PDB entry 3ZLJ | X-ray diffraction, 3.10 A resolution | chains A and B of the 4 polymer chains in the assembly

# Chain A (and B)
Molecule: DNA mismatch repair protein muts
Organism: Escherichia coli K-12
Notes: chain B of this document is another copy of the same molecule, construct and numbering; everything in this record applies to it too
Reference sequence: P23909 (MUTS_ECOLI); numbering as in UniProt (aligned over 1-800)
Amino-acid sequence (800 residues; numbered 1 to 800; the number before each row is that of its first residue):
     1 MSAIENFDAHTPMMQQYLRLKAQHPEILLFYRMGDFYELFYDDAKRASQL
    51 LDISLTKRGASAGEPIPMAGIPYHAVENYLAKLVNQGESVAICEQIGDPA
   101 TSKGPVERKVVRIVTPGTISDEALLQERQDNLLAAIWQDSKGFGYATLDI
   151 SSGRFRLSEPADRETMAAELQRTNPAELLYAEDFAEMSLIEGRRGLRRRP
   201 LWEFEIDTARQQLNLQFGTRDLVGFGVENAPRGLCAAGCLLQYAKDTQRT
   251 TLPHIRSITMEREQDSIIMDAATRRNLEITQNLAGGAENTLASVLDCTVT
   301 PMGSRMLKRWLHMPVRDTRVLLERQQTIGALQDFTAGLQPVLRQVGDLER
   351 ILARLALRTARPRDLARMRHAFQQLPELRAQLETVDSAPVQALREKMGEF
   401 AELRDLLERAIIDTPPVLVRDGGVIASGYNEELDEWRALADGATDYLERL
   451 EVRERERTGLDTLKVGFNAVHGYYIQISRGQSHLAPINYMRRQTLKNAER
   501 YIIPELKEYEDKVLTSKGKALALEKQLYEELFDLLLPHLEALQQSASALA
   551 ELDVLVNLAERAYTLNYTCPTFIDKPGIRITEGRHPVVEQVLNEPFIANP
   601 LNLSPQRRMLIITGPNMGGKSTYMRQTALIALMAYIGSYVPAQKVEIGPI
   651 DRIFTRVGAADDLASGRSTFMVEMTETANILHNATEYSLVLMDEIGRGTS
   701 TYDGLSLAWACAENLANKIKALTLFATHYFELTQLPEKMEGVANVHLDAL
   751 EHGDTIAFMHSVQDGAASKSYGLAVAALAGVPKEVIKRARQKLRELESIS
Unresolved in the structure: 1, 658-669, 749-757 (chain B: 1-25, 55-74, 95-106)
Curated features (UniProtKB/Swiss-Prot):
  - binding site (ATP): Gly614 to Ser621
Reported in the primary citation:
  - conformationally variable residues (order/disorder transition): Ala749 to Ala757

# How chain A and chain B interact
Residue-residue contacts (118; chain A residue first):
  Val470(A) - Lys496(B)
  His471(A) - Arg479(B)
  His471(A) - Thr494(B)
  His471(A) - Leu495(B)
  Arg479(A) - Arg491(B)
  Arg479(A) - Arg492(B)
  Arg491(A) - Arg491(B)
  Arg492(A) - Thr494(B)
  Gln493(A) - Thr494(B)
  Thr494(A) - Arg491(B)
  Thr494(A) - Arg492(B)
  Thr494(A) - Gln493(B)
  Thr494(A) - Thr494(B)  hydrogen bond (backbone-side chain)
  Leu495(A) - Arg492(B)
  Lys496(A) - His471(B)
  Lys496(A) - Arg492(B)  hydrogen bond (backbone-backbone)
  Asn616(A) - Ser668(B)
  Asn616(A) - Phe670(B)
  Asn616(A) - Gly698(B)
  Met617(A) - Gly666(B)
  Met617(A) - Ser668(B)
  Met617(A) - Met671(B)  hydrophobic
  Met671(A) - Val775(B)  hydrophobic
  Met671(A) - Ala779(B)  hydrophobic
  Met674(A) - Ala776(B)  hydrophobic
  Met674(A) - Ala779(B)  hydrophobic
  Met674(A) - Val781(B)
  Thr675(A) - Ala779(B)
  Ala678(A) - Gly780(B)
  Ala678(A) - Val781(B)
  His682(A) - Gly780(B)  hydrogen bond (side chain-backbone)
  His682(A) - Pro782(B)
  Arg697(A) - Glu694(B)  salt bridge
  Arg697(A) - Arg697(B)
  Gly698(A) - Arg697(B)  hydrogen bond (backbone-side chain)
  Thr699(A) - Gly614(B)
  Thr699(A) - Pro615(B)
  Thr699(A) - His728(B)
  Thr699(A) - Lys769(B)
  Thr699(A) - Ser770(B)
  Thr699(A) - Tyr771(B)
  Thr699(A) - Gly772(B)
  Ser700(A) - His728(B)  hydrogen bond (side chain-backbone)
  Ser700(A) - Ser770(B)
  Thr701(A) - His728(B)  hydrogen bond (backbone-backbone)
  Thr701(A) - Tyr729(B)
  Thr701(A) - Phe730(B)  hydrogen bond (side chain-backbone)
  Thr701(A) - Glu731(B)  hydrogen bond
  Tyr702(A) - Leu793(B)  hydrophobic
  Tyr702(A) - Leu796(B)  hydrophobic
  Tyr702(A) - Ser800(B)
  Asp703(A) - Ser770(B)
  Asp703(A) - Gly772(B)  hydrogen bond (side chain-backbone)
  Asp703(A) - Leu773(B)
  Asp703(A) - Leu793(B)
  Leu705(A) - Leu796(B)  hydrophobic
  Ser706(A) - Ala789(B)
  Ser706(A) - Leu793(B)  hydrogen bond (side chain-backbone)
  Ser706(A) - Leu796(B)
  Leu707(A) - Gly772(B)
  Leu707(A) - Leu773(B)  hydrophobic
  Leu707(A) - Ala776(B)  hydrophobic
  Leu707(A) - Ile786(B)  hydrophobic
  Leu707(A) - Ala789(B)  hydrophobic
  Trp709(A) - Lys792(B)
  Ala710(A) - Val785(B)
  Ala710(A) - Ala789(B)
  Glu713(A) - Arg788(B)  salt bridge
  Asn714(A) - Val785(B)
  His728(A) - Gly698(B)  hydrogen bond (side chain-backbone)
  His728(A) - Thr699(B)
  His728(A) - Ser700(B)  hydrogen bond (backbone-side chain)
  Tyr729(A) - Thr701(B)
  Phe730(A) - Ser700(B)
  Glu731(A) - Thr701(B)  hydrogen bond
  Ser770(A) - Asp703(B)
  Tyr771(A) - Thr699(B)
  Tyr771(A) - Ser700(B)
  Tyr771(A) - Asp703(B)  hydrogen bond (backbone-side chain)
  Gly772(A) - Phe670(B)
  Gly772(A) - Thr699(B)
  Gly772(A) - Asp703(B)  hydrogen bond (backbone-side chain)
  Gly772(A) - Leu707(B)
  Leu773(A) - Asp703(B)
  Leu773(A) - Leu707(B)  hydrophobic
  Val775(A) - Phe670(B)  hydrophobic
  Val775(A) - Met671(B)  hydrophobic
  Ala776(A) - Met674(B)  hydrophobic
  Ala776(A) - Leu707(B)  hydrophobic
  Ala779(A) - Met671(B)  hydrophobic
  Ala779(A) - Met674(B)  hydrophobic
  Ala779(A) - Thr675(B)
  Ala779(A) - Ala678(B)
  Gly780(A) - Ala678(B)
  Gly780(A) - His682(B)  hydrogen bond (backbone-side chain)
  Val781(A) - Met674(B)  hydrophobic
  Val781(A) - Ala678(B)
  Val781(A) - Leu681(B)  hydrophobic
  Pro782(A) - Leu681(B)  hydrophobic
  Pro782(A) - His682(B)
  Val785(A) - Leu681(B)  hydrophobic
  Val785(A) - Ala710(B)
  Val785(A) - Cys711(B)  hydrophobic
  Val785(A) - Asn714(B)
  Ile786(A) - Leu707(B)  hydrophobic
  Arg788(A) - Glu713(B)  salt bridge
  Ala789(A) - Ser706(B)
  Ala789(A) - Leu707(B)  hydrophobic
  Ala789(A) - Ala710(B)
  Lys792(A) - Ser706(B)
  Lys792(A) - Trp709(B)
  Leu793(A) - Tyr702(B)  hydrophobic
  Leu793(A) - Asp703(B)
  Leu793(A) - Ser706(B)  hydrogen bond (backbone-side chain)
  Leu796(A) - Tyr702(B)
  Leu796(A) - Ser706(B)
  Glu797(A) - Tyr702(B)
  Ser800(A) - Tyr702(B)  hydrogen bond
Interface residues without a listed pair, chain A (58 interface residues in all): Asp52, Glu499, Leu681, Gly696, Cys711
Interface residues without a listed pair, chain B (62 interface residues in all): Asn78, Met617, Arg667, Leu705, Glu797

# Summary
Chain A and chain B form an interface of 58 and 62 residues respectively, with 18 hydrogen bonds and 3 salt
bridges. Among the polar pairs are Arg697(A)-Glu694(B), Glu713(A)-Arg788(B) and Thr494(A)-Thr494(B). From
UniProt: 8 ATP-binding residues on chain A. The paper reports conformational variability at Ala749(A).
Chain A and chain B are both DNA mismatch repair protein muts (Escherichia coli K-12); the structure, Crystal
structure of full-length e.coli DNA mismatch repair protein muts D835R mutant in complex with gt ..., was
determined by X-ray diffraction.
